8XI6 - chains D and E of the 9 polymer chains in the assembly; structure by electron microscopy, 2.30 A resolution.

== Chain D ==
Molecule: MO11 heavy chain
Organism: Homo sapiens
Amino-acid sequence (232 residues; each row starts with the number of its first residue; a row labelled like 82A-82C holds insertion residues (82A, then the next letters in order)):
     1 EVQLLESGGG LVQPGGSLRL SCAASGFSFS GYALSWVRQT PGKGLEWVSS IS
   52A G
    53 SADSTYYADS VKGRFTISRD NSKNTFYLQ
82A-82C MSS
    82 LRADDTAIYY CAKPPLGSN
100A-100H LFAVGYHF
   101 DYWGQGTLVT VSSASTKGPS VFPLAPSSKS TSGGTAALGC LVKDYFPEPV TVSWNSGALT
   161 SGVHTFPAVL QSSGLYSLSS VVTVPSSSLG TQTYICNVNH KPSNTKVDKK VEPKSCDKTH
Unresolved in the structure: 112-220
Disulfides: Cys22-Cys92
What the authors report for this chain:
  - binding site for N-acetylglucosamine: Ser28, Ser30, Gly31, Tyr32, Leu97, Asn100
  - binding site for beta-D-mannopyranose: Ser74

== Chain E ==
Molecule: MO11 light chain
Organism: Homo sapiens
Amino-acid sequence (214 residues; row label = number of the first residue in the row; a row labelled like 95A-95B holds insertion residues (95A, then the next letters in order)):
     2 SYVLTQPPSV SVAPGKTARV TCGANNIGSE SVHWYQQKAG QAPVLVIYYD RGRPSGIPER
    62 FSGSNSGNTA TLTISRVEAG DEAEYYCQVW DKSS
95A-95B DH
    96 VVFGGGTKLI VLGQPKAAPS VTLFPPSSEE LQANKATLVC LISDFYPGAV TVAWKADSSP
   156 VKAGVETTTP SKQSNNKYAA SSYLSLTPEQ WKSHRSYSCQ VTHEGSTVEK TVAPTECS
Unresolved in the structure: 2, 17, 105-213
Disulfides: Cys23-Cys88

== Interface between chain D and chain E ==
Pairs across the interface (36; chain D residue first):
  Gln39(D) - Gln38(E)  hydrogen bond
  Gln39(D) - Tyr87(E)
  Lys43(D) - Tyr87(E)
  Gly44(D) - Tyr87(E)
  Leu45(D) - Pro44(E)  hydrophobic
  Leu45(D) - Tyr87(E)  hydrophobic
  Leu45(D) - Phe98(E)
  Trp47(D) - His95B(E)
  Trp47(D) - Val96(E)
  Trp47(D) - Phe98(E)
  Asp61(D) - His95B(E)  salt bridge
  Tyr91(D) - Gln38(E)
  Ser99(D) - Tyr50(E)  hydrogen bond
  Phe100B(D) - Trp91(E)
  Phe100B(D) - Asp95A(E)
  Phe100B(D) - Val96(E)  hydrophobic
  Ala100C(D) - Trp91(E)
  Val100D(D) - Trp91(E)
  Gly100E(D) - Tyr50(E)  hydrogen bond (backbone-side chain)
  Tyr100F(D) - His34(E)
  Tyr100F(D) - Gln89(E)  hydrogen bond (backbone-side chain)
  Tyr100F(D) - Trp91(E)
  His100G(D) - His34(E)
  His100G(D) - Tyr36(E)
  His100G(D) - Leu46(E)
  His100G(D) - Tyr49(E)
  His100G(D) - Tyr50(E)
  His100G(D) - Gln89(E)
  Phe100H(D) - Tyr36(E)  hydrogen bond (backbone-side chain)
  Phe100H(D) - Leu46(E)
  Phe100H(D) - Phe98(E)  hydrophobic
  Trp103(D) - Tyr36(E)
  Trp103(D) - Ala43(E)  hydrophobic
  Trp103(D) - Pro44(E)
  Trp103(D) - Phe98(E)  hydrophobic
  Gly104(D) - Ala43(E)
Other interface residues (no listed pair), chain D (23 interface residues in all): Val37, Glu46, Tyr58, Tyr59, Ala60, Asp101
Other interface residues (no listed pair), chain E (17 interface residues in all): Gln42, Gly100

== Overview ==
The interface between chain D and chain E involves 23 residues on one side and 17 on the other, with 5
hydrogen bonds and 1 salt bridge. Polar pairs include Asp61(D)-His95B(E), Gln39(D)-Gln38(E) and
Ser99(D)-Tyr50(E). From the paper: a binding site for N-acetylglucosamine at Ser28(D), Ser30(D) and Gly31(D)
among others; a binding site for beta-D-mannopyranose at Ser74(D).
Here chain D is MO11 heavy chain and chain E is MO11 light chain, both from Homo sapiens. Entry 8XI6
(SARS-CoV-2 Omicron BQ.1.1 Variant Spike Protein Complexed with MO11 Fab) was determined by electron
microscopy.
